Entry 6QCT (electron microscopy, 3.20 A resolution); this record covers chains C and M of the 6 polymer chains in the assembly.

# Chain C
Protein: Polymerase basic protein 2
Organism: Influenza B virus (B/Memphis/13/2003)
Reference sequence: Q5V8X3 (Q5V8X3_9INFB); numbering as in UniProt (aligned over 1-770)
Sequence (798 residues; each row starts with the number of its first residue; numbers below 1 keep their minus sign (Gly-8 is residue -8)):
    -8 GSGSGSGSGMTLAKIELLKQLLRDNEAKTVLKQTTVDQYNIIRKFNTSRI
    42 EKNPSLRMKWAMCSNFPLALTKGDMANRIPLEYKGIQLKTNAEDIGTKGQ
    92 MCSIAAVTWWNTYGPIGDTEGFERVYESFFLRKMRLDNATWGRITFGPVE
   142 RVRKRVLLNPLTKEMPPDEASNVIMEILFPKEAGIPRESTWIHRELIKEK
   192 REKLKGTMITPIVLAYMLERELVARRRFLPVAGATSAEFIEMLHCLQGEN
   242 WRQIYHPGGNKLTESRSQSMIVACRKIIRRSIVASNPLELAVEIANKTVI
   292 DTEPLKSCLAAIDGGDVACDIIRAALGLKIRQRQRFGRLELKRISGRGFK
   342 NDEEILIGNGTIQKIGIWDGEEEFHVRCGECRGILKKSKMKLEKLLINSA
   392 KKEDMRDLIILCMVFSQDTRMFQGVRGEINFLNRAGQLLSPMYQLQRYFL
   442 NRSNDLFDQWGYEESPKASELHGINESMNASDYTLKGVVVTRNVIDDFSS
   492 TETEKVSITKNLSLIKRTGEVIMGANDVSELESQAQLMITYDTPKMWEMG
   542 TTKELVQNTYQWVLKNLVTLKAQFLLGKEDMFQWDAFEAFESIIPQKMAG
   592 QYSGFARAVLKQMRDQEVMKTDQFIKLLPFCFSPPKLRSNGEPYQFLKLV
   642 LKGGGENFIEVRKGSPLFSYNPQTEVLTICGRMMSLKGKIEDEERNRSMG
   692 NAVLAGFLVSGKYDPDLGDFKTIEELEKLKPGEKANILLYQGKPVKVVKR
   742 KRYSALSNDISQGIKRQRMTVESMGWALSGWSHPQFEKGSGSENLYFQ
Not modelled in the structure: -8 to 0, 485-495, 741-789
Sequence notes: expression tag (-8 to 0, 771-789)
Reported in the primary citation:
  - conformationally variable residues (loop rearrangement, side-chain flip): Asn37 to Asn44, Tyr207
  - binding site for 3 end: Tyr207, Arg216, Arg218
  - binding site for capped RNA (chain M): Lys35 to Pro45

# Chain M
Molecule: capped RNA
Sequence (20 nucleotides; each row starts with the number of its first residue):
     1 XAAUGCUAUAAUAGCAGAAG
Not modelled in the structure: 5-11
Modified / non-standard residues: GTG (7-methyl-guanosine-5'-triphosphate-5'-guanosine) at position 1

# Interface between chain C and chain M
Residue-residue contacts - 31 pairs, chain C then chain M:
  Lys35(C) - A13(M)  hydrogen bond to the phosphate
  Lys35(C) - G14(M)  salt bridge to the phosphate
  Ile41(C) - C15(M)  phosphate contact
  Lys43(C) - A16(M)  phosphate contact
  Pro45(C) - A16(M)  sugar contact
  Lys145(C) - A3(M)  salt bridge to the phosphate
  Arg146(C) - U4(M)  salt bridge to the phosphate
  Glu155(C) - U4(M)  hydrogen bond to the sugar
  Tyr207(C) - U12(M)  base contact
  Arg217(C) - U4(M)  base contact
  Gln259(C) - A2(M)  phosphate contact
  Ile262(C) - GTG_1(M)
  Arg266(C) - GTG_1(M)
  Gly306(C) - GTG_1(M)
  Asp307(C) - GTG_1(M)
  Gln325(C) - GTG_1(M)
  Arg326(C) - GTG_1(M)
  Gly328(C) - A2(M)  base contact
  Arg334(C) - GTG_1(M)
  Lys341(C) - GTG_1(M)
  Trp359(C) - GTG_1(M)
  Glu363(C) - GTG_1(M)
  Lys378(C) - GTG_1(M)
  Phe406(C) - GTG_1(M)
  Gln408(C) - GTG_1(M)
  Tyr434(C) - GTG_1(M)
  Tyr434(C) - A2(M)  stacking on the base
  Ser520(C) - GTG_1(M)
  Leu522(C) - GTG_1(M)
  Leu522(C) - A2(M)  phosphate contact
  Ser524(C) - A2(M)  phosphate contact
Interface residues without a listed pair, chain C (37 interface residues in all): Glu42, Asp159, Ser258, Phe327, Gly339, Phe365, Leu430, Ser431, Gln437

# Overview
Chain C and chain M form an interface of 37 and 9 residues respectively, with 2 hydrogen bonds, 3 salt bridges
and 1 aromatic stacking contact. Among the polar pairs are Glu155(C)-U4(M), Lys35(C)-A13(M) and
Lys35(C)-G14(M). The paper reports a binding site for 3 end at Tyr207(C), Arg216(C) and Arg218(C); a binding
site for capped RNA (chain M) at Lys35(C).
Chain C is Polymerase basic protein 2 (Influenza B virus (B/Memphis/13/2003)) and chain M is capped RNA; the
structure, Influenza B polymerase elongation complex, was determined by electron microscopy, deposited
together with 6QCS, 6QCV, 6QCW and 6QCX.
